Entry 1KI9 (X-ray diffraction, 2.76 A resolution); this record covers chains A and B of the 3 polymer chains in the assembly.

# Chain A (and B)
Name: adenylate kinase
Organism: Methanothermococcus thermolithotrophicus
Notes: EC 2.7.4.3; chain B of this document is another copy of the same molecule, construct and numbering; everything in this record applies to it too
UniProt: P43410 (KADA_METTL); residue numbers follow UniProt; this construct covers 1-192
Chain sequence (192 residues; row label = number of the first residue in the row):
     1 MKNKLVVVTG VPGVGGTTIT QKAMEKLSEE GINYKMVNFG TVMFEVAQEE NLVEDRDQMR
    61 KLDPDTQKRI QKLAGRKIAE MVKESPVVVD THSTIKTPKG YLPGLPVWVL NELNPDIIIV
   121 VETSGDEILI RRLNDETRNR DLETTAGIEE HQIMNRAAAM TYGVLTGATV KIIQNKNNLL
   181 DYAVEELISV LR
Unresolved in the structure: 1 (chain B: fully traced)
UniProt features mapped onto this chain:
  - binding site (ATP): G10 to T18

# Chain A / chain B interface
Pairs across the interface - 38 pairs, chain A then chain B:
  D65(A) - M1(B)
  T94(A) - M160(B)
  P98(A) - K171(B)
  P98(A) - V190(B)
  K99(A) - I117(B)
  K99(A) - T169(B)  hydrogen bond (backbone-side chain)
  K99(A) - K171(B)
  K99(A) - S189(B)  hydrogen bond (side chain-backbone)
  K99(A) - V190(B)
  K99(A) - R192(B)  hydrogen bond (side chain-backbone)
  G100(A) - V170(B)
  G100(A) - K171(B)
  Y101(A) - T169(B)
  Y101(A) - V170(B)  hydrogen bond (backbone-backbone)
  Y101(A) - I172(B)  hydrophobic
  L102(A) - G167(B)
  L102(A) - T169(B)
  P103(A) - G163(B)
  P103(A) - V164(B)  hydrophobic
  P103(A) - A168(B)
  L105(A) - V164(B)
  P106(A) - V164(B)
  V107(A) - V164(B)  hydrogen bond (backbone-backbone)
  V107(A) - L165(B)
  W108(A) - T166(B)
  W108(A) - G167(B)
  E150(A) - R156(B)  salt bridge
  E150(A) - I172(B)
  I153(A) - R156(B)
  M154(A) - R156(B)
  M154(A) - M160(B)
  M154(A) - V170(B)  hydrophobic
  A157(A) - M160(B)  hydrophobic
  A158(A) - M160(B)  hydrophobic
  T161(A) - T161(B)  hydrogen bond
  T161(A) - V164(B)
  Y162(A) - V164(B)  hydrophobic
  L165(A) - L165(B)  hydrophobic
Interface residues without a listed pair, chain A (21 interface residues in all): L110
Interface residues without a listed pair, chain B (19 interface residues in all): A157

# Summary
21 residues of chain A and 19 residues of chain B are in contact; the contacts include 6 hydrogen bonds and 1
salt bridge. Among the polar pairs are E150(A)-R156(B), K99(A)-T169(B) and K99(A)-S189(B). From UniProt: 9
ATP-binding residues on chain A.
Both chains are adenylate kinase (Methanothermococcus thermolithotrophicus). Entry 1KI9 (Adenylate kinase from
Methanococcus thermolithotrophicus) was determined by X-ray diffraction, deposited together with 1KHT.
